Entry 7B9F (electron microscopy, 3.00 A resolution); this record covers chains X and C of the 5 polymer chains in the assembly.

Chain X:
Molecule: EccD5
From: Mycobacterium xenopi RIVM700367
UniProt: I0RSS8 (I0RSS8_MYCXE); residue numbers follow UniProt; this construct covers 1-502
Amino-acid sequence (502 residues; row label = number of the first residue in the row):
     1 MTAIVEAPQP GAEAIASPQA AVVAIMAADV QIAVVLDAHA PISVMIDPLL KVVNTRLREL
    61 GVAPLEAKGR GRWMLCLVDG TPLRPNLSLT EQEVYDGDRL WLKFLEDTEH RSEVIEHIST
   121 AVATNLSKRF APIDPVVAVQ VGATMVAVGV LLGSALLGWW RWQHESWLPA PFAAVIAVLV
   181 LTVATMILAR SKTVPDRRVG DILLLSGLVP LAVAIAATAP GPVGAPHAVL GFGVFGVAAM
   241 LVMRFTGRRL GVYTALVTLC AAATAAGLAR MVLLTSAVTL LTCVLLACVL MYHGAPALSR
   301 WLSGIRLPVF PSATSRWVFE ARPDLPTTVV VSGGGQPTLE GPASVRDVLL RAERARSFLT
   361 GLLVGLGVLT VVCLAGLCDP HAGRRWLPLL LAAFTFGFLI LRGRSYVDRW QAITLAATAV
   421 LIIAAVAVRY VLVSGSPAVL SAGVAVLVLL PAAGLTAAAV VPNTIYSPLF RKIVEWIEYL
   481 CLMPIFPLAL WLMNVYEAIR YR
Not modelled in the structure: 1-17, 324-338, 458-502

Chain C:
Molecule: EccC5
From: Mycobacterium xenopi RIVM700367
UniProt: I0RZI0 (I0RZI0_MYCXE); residues 1-1392 here = UniProt positions 1-1392
Amino-acid sequence (1392 residues; row label = number of the first residue in the row):
     1 MKQGFARPTP ERAPVVKPEN IVLPTPLSVP PPEGKPWWLV VVGVLVVGLL VGMVGMTVAS
    61 GSRLFLGAGA IFPIFMIGGV AMMMFGGRFG GQQQMSRPKL DAMRAQFMLM LDMLRETAQE
   121 SADSMDANYR WFHPAPTTLA AAVGSSRMWE RQPDGKDLNF GVVRVGVGMT RPEVTWGEPQ
   181 NMPTDIELEP VTGKALQEFG RYQSVVYNLP KMVSLLVEPW YSLVGEREQV LGLTRAIICQ
   241 LAFSHGPDHV QMIVVTSDPD RWDWVKWIPH FGDPRRRDAA GNARMVYTSV REFATEQAEL
   301 FAGRGSFTPR HASSSAETPT PHHVIISDIE DPQWEYVISS EGVDGVTFFD LTGSPLWTGA
   361 PQRVLRFTDS AGVIETLPRD RDTWMVIDDN AWFFALADQM SEADAEQFAH QMAHWRLAEA
   421 YEEIGQRVVQ LGARDILSYY GIDDAGEIDF NTLWSGSGRR DLLSRSRLRI PFGNRADNGE
   481 LLFLDMKSLD EGGDGPHGVM SGTTGSGKSS LVRTVIASLM LAHPPEELQF VLADLKGGSA
   541 VKPFDGVPHV SRIITDLEDD QALMERFLEA MWGEIARRKE ICFSAGVDGA KEYNELRARM
   601 KARGEDMPPL PMLVVVIDEF YEWFRIMPTA VDVLDSIGRQ GRAYWVHLMM ASQTIESRAE
   661 KLMENMGYRL VLKAQTAGAA QAAGVPNAVN LPSQAGLGYF RKSGDEIIRF QAEYLWRDYR
   721 RGSSYDGEEQ APLTHSVDYI RPQLFTTAFA PLEVSVSGPD GQSALPQVVD GEAVNGHRGG
   781 DDVDEEEEAL RTPKVGTVII DQLRQIDFEP YRLWHPPLDV PVPIDELVNR FLGRPWQQDY
   841 GTAKNLVFPI GIIDRPYKHD QPPWTVDTSG AGANVLILGA GGAGKTTALQ TLICAAALTH
   901 TPEQVQFYCL AYSGTALTTV ANLPHVGGVS GPTDPYGVRR TVAEVLGLVR DRKRSFLEYD
   961 VPSMEVFRRR KFGGEPGGVP DDGFGDVYLV IDNYRALAEE NEVLIEQVNQ IINQGPSFGV
  1021 HVVATADRES ELRPPVRSGF GSRVELRLAA VEDAKLVRSR FAKDVPPKPG RGMVAVNYVR
  1081 LDSDPQAGLH TLVARPALGS TPDAVFESDS VAAAVRQVAA GEARPVRRLP ARFGLDQLRQ
  1141 VAAADRRQGV GAGGIAWAIS ELDLQPVYLN FADNAHLMVT GRRECGRTTT LATIMSEIGR
  1201 IYAPGASTAP PTSRPSAQVW LVDPRRQLLT VLGSDYVEKF AYNLDGVAAM MDDLAAALAR
  1261 REPPPGLSAE ELLSRSWWSG PEIFLIIDDI QQLPPGFDSP LHKAAPWVTR AADVGLHVFV
  1321 TRTFGGWSSA GSDPILRALH QANAPLLVMD ADPDEGFIRG KMKGGPLPRG RGLLMAEDTG
  1381 VFVQVAATDL RR
Not modelled in the structure: 1-12, 37-95, 309-317, 418-1392

How chain X and chain C interact:
Pairs across the interface (37; chain X residue first):
  Ser-43(X) / Gln-407(C)
  Ile-46(X) / Gln-407(C)
  Asp-47(X) / Gln-411(C)  hydrogen bond
  Lys-51(X) / His-414(C)
  Arg-70(X) / Arg-130(C)
  Gly-71(X) / Thr-138(C)
  Arg-72(X) / Thr-137(C)
  Arg-72(X) / Asp-404(C)  salt bridge
  Asp-107(X) / Thr-138(C)
  Glu-109(X) / Arg-130(C)  salt bridge
  Glu-109(X) / Val-167(C)
  Glu-109(X) / Asn-208(C)
  His-110(X) / Asp-126(C)
  His-110(X) / Arg-130(C)
  His-110(X) / Asn-208(C)
  Arg-111(X) / Gln-119(C)  hydrogen bond
  Arg-111(X) / Ala-122(C)
  Arg-111(X) / Asp-123(C)  salt bridge
  Arg-111(X) / Asp-126(C)  hydrogen bond (backbone-side chain)
  Arg-111(X) / Arg-130(C)
  Arg-111(X) / Val-206(C)
  Arg-111(X) / Tyr-207(C)
  Arg-111(X) / Asn-208(C)
  Arg-111(X) / Leu-209(C)
  Ser-112(X) / Tyr-207(C)  hydrogen bond (backbone-backbone)
  Glu-113(X) / Gln-119(C)
  Glu-113(X) / Asp-123(C)
  Val-114(X) / Gln-203(C)  hydrogen bond (backbone-side chain)
  Ile-115(X) / Arg-115(C)
  Glu-116(X) / Arg-115(C)  salt bridge
  Glu-116(X) / Phe-199(C)
  Glu-116(X) / Tyr-202(C)
  Glu-116(X) / Gln-203(C)  hydrogen bond
  His-117(X) / Met-108(C)
  His-117(X) / Arg-115(C)
  Thr-120(X) / Asp-112(C)  hydrogen bond
  Thr-120(X) / Arg-115(C)
Interface residues without a listed pair, chain X (19 interface residues in all): Ala-67
Interface residues without a listed pair, chain C (30 interface residues in all): Trp-131, Pro-134, Ala-135, Ala-141, Arg-164, Glu-198, Ala-403, His-410

Summary:
19 residues of chain X face 30 of chain C across their interface, with 7 hydrogen bonds and 4 salt bridges.
Polar pairs include Arg-72(X)/Asp-404(C), Glu-109(X)/Arg-130(C) and Arg-111(X)/Asp-123(C).
Here chain X is EccD5 and chain C is EccC5, both from Mycobacterium xenopi RIVM700367. Entry 7B9F (Structure
of the mycobacterial ESX-5 Type VII Secretion System hexameric pore complex) was determined by electron
microscopy (same publication as 7B7J and 7B9S).
